PDB entry 5U5F | X-ray diffraction, 1.81 A resolution | chains B and C of the 5 polymer chains in the assembly

Chain B:
Name: Memab trastuzumab fab heavy chain
Source organism: Homo sapiens
Notes: antibody fragment or engineered binder
Sequence (223 residues; each row starts with the number of its first residue):
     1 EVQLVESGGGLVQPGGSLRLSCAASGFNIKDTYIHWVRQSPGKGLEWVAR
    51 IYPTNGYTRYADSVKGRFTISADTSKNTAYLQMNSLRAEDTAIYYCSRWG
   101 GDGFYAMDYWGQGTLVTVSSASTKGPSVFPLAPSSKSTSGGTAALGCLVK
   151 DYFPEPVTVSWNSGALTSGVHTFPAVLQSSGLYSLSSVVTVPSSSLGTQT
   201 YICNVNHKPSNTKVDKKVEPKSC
Cystine bridges: Cys22-Cys96, Cys147-Cys203
Small-molecule neighbours: meso-erythritol (MRY): Tyr152, Glu155, Pro156, Val157, Thr158, Ala175, Leu185

Chain C:
Name: Immunoglobulin G binding protein A
Source organism: Staphylococcus aureus
UniProt: Q2UW42 (Q2UW42_STAAU); residues 4-54 here correspond to UniProt positions 74-124 (UniProt number = residue number + 70)
Sequence (54 residues; each row starts with the number of its first residue):
     1 GSYNKDQQSAFYEILNMPNLNEAQRNGFIQSLKDDPSQSTNVLGEAKKLN
    51 ESQA
Sequence notes: expression tag (1-3)

How chain B and chain C interact:
Contacting residue pairs (29):
  Gly15(B) - Gln24(C)  hydrogen bond (backbone-side chain)
  Gly15(B) - Leu49(C)
  Ser17(B) - Ala23(C)
  Arg19(B) - Gln30(C)
  Arg19(B) - Asp34(C)  salt bridge
  Thr58(B) - Asp35(C)  hydrogen bond
  Thr58(B) - Ser37(C)
  Tyr60(B) - Asp35(C)  hydrogen bond
  Tyr60(B) - Gln38(C)
  Lys65(B) - Gln38(C)
  Lys65(B) - Asn41(C)
  Lys65(B) - Glu45(C)
  Gly66(B) - Phe28(C)
  Gly66(B) - Asn41(C)
  Gly66(B) - Val42(C)
  Gly66(B) - Glu45(C)
  Arg67(B) - Glu45(C)
  Thr69(B) - Ser31(C)  hydrogen bond
  Thr69(B) - Asp34(C)  hydrogen bond
  Thr69(B) - Asp35(C)
  Ser71(B) - Asp34(C)
  Gln82(B) - Gly27(C)
  Gln82(B) - Gln30(C)
  Gln82(B) - Ser31(C)
  Gln82(B) - Asp34(C)
  Asn84(B) - Gly27(C)  hydrogen bond (side chain-backbone)
  Asn84(B) - Phe28(C)
  Asn84(B) - Ser31(C)  hydrogen bond
  Ser85(B) - Leu49(C)
Other interface residues (no listed pair), chain B (14 interface residues in all): Ile70

In short:
The chain B/chain C interface involves 14 residues from each chain; the contacts include 7 hydrogen bonds and
1 salt bridge. Polar pairs include Arg19(B)-Asp34(C), Gly15(B)-Gln24(C) and Thr58(B)-Asp35(C). Ligands of
chain B: meso-erythritol.
Here chain B is Memab trastuzumab fab heavy chain (Homo sapiens) and chain C is Immunoglobulin G binding
protein A (Staphylococcus aureus). Entry 5U5F (MEDITOPE ENABLED TRASTUZUMAB I83E VARIANT IN COMPLEX WITH (Ac)
CQFDA(PH)2STRRLRCGGSK) was determined by X-ray diffraction.
